Entry 5E30 (X-ray diffraction, 2.70 A resolution); this record covers chains C and B of the 6 polymer chains in the assembly.

[Chain C]
Molecule: Hemagglutinin
From: Influenza A virus
UniProt: G8IPF0 (G8IPF0_9INFA); the construct lacks a stretch of the UniProt sequence, so the offset changes along the chain: 11-55 = UniProt 17-61; 56-83 = UniProt 63-90; 84-96 = UniProt 92-104; 97-125 = UniProt 106-134; 2 more segments
Sequence (333 residues; each row starts with the number of its first residue; a row labelled like 125A-125B holds insertion residues (125A, then the next letters in order)):
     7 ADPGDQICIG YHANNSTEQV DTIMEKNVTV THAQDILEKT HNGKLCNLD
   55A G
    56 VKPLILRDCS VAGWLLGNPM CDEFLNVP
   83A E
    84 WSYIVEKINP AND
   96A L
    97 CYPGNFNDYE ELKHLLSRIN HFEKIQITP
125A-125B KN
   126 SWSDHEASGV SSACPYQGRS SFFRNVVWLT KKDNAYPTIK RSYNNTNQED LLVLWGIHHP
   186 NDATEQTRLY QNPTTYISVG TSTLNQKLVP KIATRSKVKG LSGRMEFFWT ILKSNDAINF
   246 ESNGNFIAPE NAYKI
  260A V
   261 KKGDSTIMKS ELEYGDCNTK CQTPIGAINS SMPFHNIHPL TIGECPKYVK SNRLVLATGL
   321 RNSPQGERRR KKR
Disordered / not traced: 7, 325-333
Disulfide bonds: Cys52-Cys277, Cys64-Cys76, Cys97-Cys139, Cys281-Cys305
Glycans and other covalent adducts: N-acetylglucosamine (NAG) linked to Asn33; glycan linked to Asn169
Sequence notes: expression tag (7-10); engineered mutation Leu226 (Gln237 in G8IPF0)
Reported in the primary citation:
  - binding site for N-acetyl-alpha-neuraminic acid: Tyr98, Val135, Ser136, Ser137, Glu190
  - binding site for beta-D-galactopyranose: Lys222
  - specificity-determining residues: Leu226 (proposed by the authors, not directly observed)
  - mutagenesis - Q226L: increased binding to LSTc
  - mutagenesis - Q226L: decreased binding to LSTa

[Chain B]
Molecule: Hemagglutinin
From: Influenza A virus
UniProt: G8IPF0 (G8IPF0_9INFA); residues 1-175 here correspond to UniProt positions 346-520 (UniProt number = residue number + 345)
Sequence (180 residues; row label = number of the first residue in the row):
     1 GLFGAIAGFI EGGWQGMVDG WYGYHHSNEQ GSGYAADKES TQKAIDGVTN KVNSIIDKMN
    61 TQFEAVGREF NNLERRIENL NKKMEDGFLD VWTYNAELLV LMENERTLDF HDSNVKNLYD
   121 KVRLQLRDNA KELGNGCFEF YHRCDNECME SVRNGTYDYP QYSEEARLKR EEISGRLVPR
Disordered / not traced: 176-180
Disulfide bonds: Cys144-Cys148
Sequence notes: expression tag (176-180)

[Interface between chain C and chain B]
Residue-residue contacts (10; chain C residue first):
  Asp104(C) - Leu73(B)
  Glu106(C) - Arg76(B)
  Glu107(C) - Leu73(B)
  Glu107(C) - Glu74(B)
  Glu107(C) - Arg75(B)  hydrogen bond (side chain-backbone)
  Glu107(C) - Arg76(B)  salt bridge
  His110(C) - Arg75(B)
  His110(C) - Arg76(B)
  His110(C) - Asn79(B)
  Arg114(C) - Asn79(B)
Also at the interface, not in a pair above, chain C (6 interface residues in all): Trp234
Also at the interface, not in a pair above, chain B (6 interface residues in all): Asn72

[In short]
The chain C/chain B interface involves 6 residues from each chain; the contacts include 1 hydrogen bond and 1
salt bridge. Among the polar pairs are Glu107(C)-Arg76(B) and Glu107(C)-Arg75(B). The paper reports a binding
site for N-acetyl-alpha-neuraminic acid at Tyr98(C), Val135(C) and Ser136(C) among others; Q226L of chain C
increases binding to LSTc.
Chain C is Hemagglutinin and chain B is Hemagglutinin, both from Influenza A virus; the structure, Crystal
structure of H5 hemagglutinin Q226L mutant from the influenza virus A/duck/Egypt/10185SS/2010 (H5N1) with
LSTc, was determined by X-ray diffraction together with 5E2Y, 5E2Z, 5E32, 5E34 and 5E35 from the same study.
